Entry 9MYL (X-ray diffraction, 3.18 A resolution); this record covers chains C and L of the 3 polymer chains in the assembly.

# Chain C
Molecule: Izumo sperm-egg fusion protein 1
Source organism: Mus musculus
UniProt: Q9D9J7 (IZUM1_MOUSE); aligned to UniProt positions 22-255 over residues 22-255 (the alignment contains insertions or deletions, so no single offset holds)
Sequence (238 residues; each row starts with the number of its first residue):
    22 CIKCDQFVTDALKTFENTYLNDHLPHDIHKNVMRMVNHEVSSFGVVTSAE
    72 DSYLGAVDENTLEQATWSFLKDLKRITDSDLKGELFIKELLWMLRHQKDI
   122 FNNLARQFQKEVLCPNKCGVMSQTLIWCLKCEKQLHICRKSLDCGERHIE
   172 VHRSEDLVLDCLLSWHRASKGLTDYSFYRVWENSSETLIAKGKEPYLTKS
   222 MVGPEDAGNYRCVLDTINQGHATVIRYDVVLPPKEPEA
Disordered / not traced: 70, 173, 176, 179, 229, 251-259
Disulfide bonds: Cys22-Cys149, Cys25-Cys152, Cys135-Cys159, Cys139-Cys165, Cys182-Cys233
Sequence notes: expression tag (256-259)
Ligand contacts:
  - N-acetylglucosamine (NAG; 2-acetamido-2-deoxy-beta-D-glucopyranose): Trp202, Asn204, Ser206
  - proline (PRO): Trp148, Leu150, Lys151, Glu153
Curated features (UniProtKB/Swiss-Prot):
  - region: Trp148 to Arg160 (Important for interaction with IZUMO1R)
  - glycosylation: Asn204 (N-linked (GlcNAc...) asparagine)

# Chain L
Molecule: Anti-sperm antibody OBF13 light chain
Source organism: Mus musculus
Notes: antibody fragment or engineered binder
Sequence (213 residues; each row starts with the number of its first residue):
     1 DIVLTQSQKFMSTSVGDRVSVTCKASQNVDTNVAWYQQKPGQSPKALIYS
    51 ASYRYSGVPDRFTGSGSGTDFTLTISNVQSEDLAEYFCQQYNSYPYTFGG
   101 GTKLEIKADAAPTVSIFPPSSEQLTSGGASVVCFLNNFYPKDINVKWKID
   151 GSERQNGVLNSWTDQDSKDSTYSMSSTLTLTKDEYERHNSYTCEATHKTS
   201 TSPIVKSFNRNEC
Disordered / not traced: 210-213
Disulfide bonds: Cys23-Cys88

# How chain C and chain L interact
Contacting residue pairs (12):
  Asn52(C) - Ser56(L)  hydrogen bond
  Arg55(C) - Ser56(L)
  Met56(C) - Tyr49(L)
  Glu60(C) - Tyr53(L)  hydrogen bond
  Glu105(C) - Tyr96(L)  hydrogen bond
  Leu106(C) - Tyr94(L)
  Leu106(C) - Tyr96(L)
  Lys109(C) - Asn32(L)
  Lys109(C) - Tyr91(L)  hydrogen bond (side chain-backbone)
  Lys109(C) - Asn92(L)  hydrogen bond (side chain-backbone)
  Leu112(C) - Ser50(L)
  Leu112(C) - Tyr53(L)  hydrophobic
Other interface residues (no listed pair), chain C (9 interface residues in all): Ile108

# Summary
The chain C/chain L interface involves 9 residues from each chain; the contacts include 5 hydrogen bonds.
Polar pairs include Asn52(C)-Ser56(L), Glu60(C)-Tyr53(L) and Glu105(C)-Tyr96(L). Chain C binds
N-acetylglucosamine and proline.
Chain C is Izumo sperm-egg fusion protein 1 and chain L is Anti-sperm antibody OBF13 light chain, both from
Mus musculus; the structure, Fertilization IZUMO1 Protein Ectodomain in Complex with Anti-sperm Antibody
OBF13, was determined by X-ray diffraction together with 9MYM from the same study.
